PDB entry 6VMS | electron microscopy, 3.80 A resolution | chains B and E of the 5 polymer chains in the assembly

[Chain B]
Molecule: Guanine nucleotide-binding protein G(I)/G(S)/G(T) subunit beta-1
Source organism: Homo sapiens
UniProtKB: P62873 (GBB1_HUMAN); residue numbers follow UniProt; this construct covers 1-340
Sequence (340 residues; row label = number of the first residue in the row):
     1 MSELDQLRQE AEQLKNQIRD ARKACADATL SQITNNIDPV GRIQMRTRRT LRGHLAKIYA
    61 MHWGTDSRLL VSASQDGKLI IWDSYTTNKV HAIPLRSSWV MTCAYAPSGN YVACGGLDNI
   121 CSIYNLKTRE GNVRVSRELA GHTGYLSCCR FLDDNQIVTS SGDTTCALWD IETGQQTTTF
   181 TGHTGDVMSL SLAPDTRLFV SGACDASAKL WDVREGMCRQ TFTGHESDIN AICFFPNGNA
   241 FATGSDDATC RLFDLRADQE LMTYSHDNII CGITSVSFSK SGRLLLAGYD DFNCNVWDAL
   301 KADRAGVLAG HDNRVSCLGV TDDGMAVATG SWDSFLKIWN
Disordered / not traced: 1
Curated features (UniProtKB/Swiss-Prot):
  - modified residue: S2 (N-acetylserine), H266 (Phosphohistidine)
  - natural variant: L30 (L30F: In MRD42; uncertain significance), R52 (R52G: In MRD42), G64 (G64V: In MRD42), D76 (D76E: In MRD42; D76G: In MRD42), G77 (G77S: In MRD42), K78 (K78R: In MRD42), I80 (I80N: In MRD42; I80T: In MRD42), H91 (H91R: In MRD42; uncertain significance), A92 (A92T: In MRD42), P94 (P94S: In MRD42), L95 (L95P: In MRD42), R96 (R96L: In MRD42), 5 further natural variant entries in UniProt

[Chain E]
Molecule: scFv16
Source organism: Homo sapiens
Notes: antibody fragment or engineered binder
Sequence (259 residues; numbered 1 to 259; the number before each row is that of its first residue):
     1 DVQLVESGGG LVQPGGSRKL SCSASGFAFS SFGMHWVRQA PEKGLEWVAY ISSGSGTIYY
    61 ADTVKGRFTI SRDDPKNTLF LQMTSLRSED TAMYYCVRSI YYYGSSPFDF WGQGTTLTVS
   121 SGGGGSGGGG SGGGGSDIVM TQATSSVPVT PGESVSISCR SSKSLLHSNG NTYLYWFLQR
   181 PGQSPQLLIY RMSNLASGVP DRFSGSGSGT AFTLTISRLE AEDVGVYYCM QHLEYPLTFG
   241 AGTKLELKAA AHHHHHHHH
Disordered / not traced: 1, 122-135, 248-259
Cystine bridges: C22-C96, C159-C229

[How chain B and chain E interact]
Pairs across the interface (14; chain B residue first):
  D66(B) - Y103(E)
  R68(B) - Y103(E)
  L69(B) - Y103(E)  hydrophobic
  D83(B) - Y103(E)
  V90(B) - Y102(E)  hydrophobic
  H91(B) - Y102(E)
  R129(B) - V2(E)
  R129(B) - R98(E)  hydrogen bond (backbone-side chain)
  E130(B) - G26(E)
  E130(B) - F27(E)
  E130(B) - A28(E)  hydrogen bond (backbone-backbone)
  E130(B) - F32(E)
  E130(B) - R98(E)
  G131(B) - F32(E)
Also at the interface, not in a pair above, chain B (10 interface residues in all): N132

[In short]
10 residues of chain B and 8 residues of chain E are in contact; the contacts include 2 hydrogen bonds. Among
the polar pairs are R129(B)-R98(E) and E130(B)-A28(E).
Chain B is Guanine nucleotide-binding protein G(I)/G(S)/G(T) subunit beta-1 and chain E is scFv16, both from
Homo sapiens; the structure, Structure of a D2 dopamine receptor-G-protein complex in a lipid membrane, was
determined by electron microscopy.
